PDB entry 6INU | X-ray diffraction, 2.65 A resolution | chain A

Chain A:
Name: Macrophage mannose receptor 1
Source organism: Homo sapiens
UniProt: P22897 (MRC1_HUMAN); residues 22-490 here = UniProt positions 22-490
Sequence (475 residues; row label = number of the first residue in the row):
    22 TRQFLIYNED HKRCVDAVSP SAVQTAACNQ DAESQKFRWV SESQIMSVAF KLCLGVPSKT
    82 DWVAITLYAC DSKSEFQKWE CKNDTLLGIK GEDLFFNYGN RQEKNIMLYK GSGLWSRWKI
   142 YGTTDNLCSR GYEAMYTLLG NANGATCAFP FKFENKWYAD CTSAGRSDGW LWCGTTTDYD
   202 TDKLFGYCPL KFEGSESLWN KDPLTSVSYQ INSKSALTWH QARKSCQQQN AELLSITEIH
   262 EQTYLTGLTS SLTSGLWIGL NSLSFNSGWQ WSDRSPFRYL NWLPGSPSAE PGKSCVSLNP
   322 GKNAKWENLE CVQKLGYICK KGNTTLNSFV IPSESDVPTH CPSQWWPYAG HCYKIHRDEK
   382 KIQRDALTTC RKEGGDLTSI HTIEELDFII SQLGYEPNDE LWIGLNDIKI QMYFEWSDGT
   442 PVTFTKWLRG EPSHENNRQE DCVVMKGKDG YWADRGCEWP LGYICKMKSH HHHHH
Unresolved in the structure: 22, 491-496
Sequence notes: expression tag (491-496)
Cystine bridges: C35-C49, C74-C91, C102-C149, C168-C194, C182-C209, C247-C340, C316-C332, C362-C373, C391-C486, C463-C478
UniProt features mapped onto this chain:
  - glycosylation (N-linked (GlcNAc...) asparagine): N104, N344
  - natural variant: G396 (G396S: Protective factor against leprosy)

In short:
Chain A is Macrophage mannose receptor 1 (Homo sapiens); the structure, Crystal structure of the CysR-CTLD2
fragment of human MR at acidic pH (pH 4.6), was determined by X-ray diffraction together with 6INN, 6INO, 6INV
and 6IOE from the same study.
